6UH6 - chains B and D of the 4 polymer chains in the assembly; structure by electron microscopy, 2.98 A resolution.

# Chain B
Molecule: VP2
Organism: Enterovirus A71
Reference sequence: I6W7A3 (I6W7A3_9ENTO); residues 10-254 here correspond to UniProt positions 79-323 (UniProt number = residue number + 69)
Sequence (245 residues; each row starts with the number of its first residue):
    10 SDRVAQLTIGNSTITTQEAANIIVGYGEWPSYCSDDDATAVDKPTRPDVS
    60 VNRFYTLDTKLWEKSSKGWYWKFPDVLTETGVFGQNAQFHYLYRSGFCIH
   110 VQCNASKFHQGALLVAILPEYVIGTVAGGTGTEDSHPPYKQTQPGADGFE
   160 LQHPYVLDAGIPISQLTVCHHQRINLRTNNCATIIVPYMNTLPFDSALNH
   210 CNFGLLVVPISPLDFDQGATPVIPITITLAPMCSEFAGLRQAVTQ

# Chain D
Molecule: VP4
Organism: Enterovirus A71
Notes: EC 3.4.22.29, 3.6.1.15, 3.4.22.28, 2.7.7.48
Reference sequence: E9RGA0 (E9RGA0_9ENTO); residues 1-69 here = UniProt positions 1-69
Sequence (69 residues; each row starts with the number of its first residue):
     1 MGSQVSTQRSGSHENSNSATEGSTINYTTINYYKDSYAATAGKQSLKQDP
    51 DKFANPVKDIFTEMAAPLK
Unresolved in the structure: 1-11

# Chain B / chain D interface
Pairs across the interface (10; chain B residue first):
  D11(B) - P67(D)
  R12(B) - K69(D)
  A29(B) - L68(D)
  N30(B) - D59(D)  hydrogen bond (side chain-backbone)
  I31(B) - V57(D)
  I31(B) - K58(D)  hydrogen bond (backbone-backbone)
  I32(B) - P56(D)
  V33(B) - P56(D)  hydrogen bond (backbone-backbone)
  Y35(B) - K52(D)
  T187(B) - L68(D)
Interface residues without a listed pair, chain B (14 interface residues in all): S10, A28, G36, E37, W38
Interface residues without a listed pair, chain D (9 interface residues in all): F53

# Summary
14 residues of chain B face 9 of chain D across their interface, with 3 hydrogen bonds. Among the polar pairs
are N30(B)-D59(D), I31(B)-K58(D) and V33(B)-P56(D).
Here chain B is VP2 and chain D is VP4, both from Enterovirus A71. Entry 6UH6 (EV-A71 strain 11316 complexed
with MADAL compound 22) was determined by electron microscopy together with 6UH1 and 6UH7 from the same study.
